PDB entry 2V9W | X-ray diffraction, 3.00 A resolution | chains A and C of the 3 polymer chains in the assembly

[Chain A]
Molecule: DNA polymerase IV
Source organism: Sulfolobus solfataricus
Notes: EC 2.7.7.7
UniProtKB: Q97W02 (DPO42_SULSO); residues 1-352 here = UniProt positions 1-352
Sequence (358 residues; each row starts with the number of its first residue; numbers below 1 keep their minus sign (His-5 is residue -5)):
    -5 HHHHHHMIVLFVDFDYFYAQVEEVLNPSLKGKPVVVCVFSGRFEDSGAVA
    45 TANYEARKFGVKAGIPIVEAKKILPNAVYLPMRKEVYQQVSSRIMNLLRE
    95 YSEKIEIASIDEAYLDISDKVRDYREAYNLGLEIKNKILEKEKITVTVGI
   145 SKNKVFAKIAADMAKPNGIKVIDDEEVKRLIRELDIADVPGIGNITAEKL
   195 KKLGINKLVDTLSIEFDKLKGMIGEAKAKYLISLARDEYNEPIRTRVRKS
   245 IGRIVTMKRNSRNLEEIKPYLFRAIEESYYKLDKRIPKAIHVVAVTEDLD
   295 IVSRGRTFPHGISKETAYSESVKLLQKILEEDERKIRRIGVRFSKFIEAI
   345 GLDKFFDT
Disordered / not traced: -5 to 0, 345-352
Curated features (UniProtKB/Swiss-Prot):
  - active site: Glu106
  - binding site (Mg(2+)): Asp7, Asp105
  - site: Tyr12 (Substrate discrimination)
  - mutagenesis: Asp105 to Glu106 (Loss of function), Glu342 to Thr352 (Almost complete loss of interaction with PCNA)
Bound ions: Ca2+ site 1: Asp7, Phe8, Asp105 (together with 2',3'-dideoxycytidine 5'-triphosphate); Ca2+ site 2: Asp7, Glu106 (together with 2',3'-dideoxycytidine 5'-triphosphate)
Residues lining bound ligands: 2',3'-dideoxycytidine 5'-triphosphate (DCT): Asp7, Phe8, Asp9, Tyr10, Phe11, Tyr12, Ala44, Thr45, Tyr48, Arg51, Ala57, Gly58, Asp105, Lys159
Reported in the primary citation:
  - binding site for 2',3'-dideoxycytidine 5'-triphosphate: Tyr48, Arg51, Lys159
  - Ca2+ coordination: Asp7, Asp105
  - binding site for the 13-nt DNA strand (chain C): Ser103, Glu106

[Chain C]
Molecule: 13-nt DNA strand
Sequence (13 nucleotides; each row starts with the number of its first residue):
     1 GGGGGAAGGACTG

[Interface between chain A and chain C]
Residue-residue contacts - 23 pairs, chain A then chain C:
  Ser103(A) - DG13(C)  sugar contact
  Glu106(A) - DG13(C)  phosphate contact
  Pro184(A) - DT12(C)  phosphate contact
  Gly185(A) - DC11(C)  sugar contact
  Gly185(A) - DT12(C)  hydrogen bond to the phosphate
  Ile186(A) - DT12(C)  phosphate contact
  Gly187(A) - DC11(C)  hydrogen bond to the phosphate
  Asn188(A) - DC11(C)  phosphate contact
  Ile189(A) - DA10(C)  phosphate contact
  Ile189(A) - DC11(C)  hydrogen bond to the phosphate
  Thr190(A) - DC11(C)  hydrogen bond to the phosphate
  Lys221(A) - DC11(C)  sugar contact
  Asp294(A) - DG9(C)  phosphate contact
  Val296(A) - DG8(C)  phosphate contact
  Ser297(A) - DA7(C)  sugar contact
  Ser297(A) - DG8(C)  hydrogen bond to the phosphate
  Arg298(A) - DA7(C)  salt bridge to the phosphate
  Arg298(A) - DG8(C)  salt bridge to the phosphate
  Gly299(A) - DA7(C)  hydrogen bond to the phosphate
  Arg300(A) - DA6(C)  phosphate contact
  Thr301(A) - DG5(C)  phosphate contact
  Thr301(A) - DA6(C)  hydrogen bond to the phosphate
  Lys339(A) - DG5(C)  salt bridge to the phosphate
Other interface residues (no listed pair), chain A (21 interface residues in all): Ala102, Val183, Lys321

[In short]
The interface between chain A and chain C involves 21 residues on one side and 9 on the other; the contacts
include 7 hydrogen bonds and 3 salt bridges. Polar contacts include Gly185(A)-DT12(C), Gly187(A)-DC11(C) and
Ile189(A)-DC11(C). From the paper: a binding site for 2',3'-dideoxycytidine 5'-triphosphate at Tyr48(A),
Arg51(A) and Lys159(A); a binding site for the 13-nt DNA strand (chain C) at Ser103(A) and Glu106(A).
Chain A is DNA polymerase IV (Sulfolobus solfataricus) and chain C is a 13-nt DNA strand; the structure,
Complex structure of Sulfolobus solfataricus DPO4 and DNA duplex containing a hydrophobic thymine isostere
2,4-difluorotoluene nucleotide ..., was determined by X-ray diffraction, deposited together with 2VA2 and
2VA3.
